PDB entry 5L5W | X-ray diffraction, 2.80 A resolution | chains H and Z of the 28 polymer chains in the assembly

# Chain H
Molecule: Proteasome subunit beta type-2
From: Saccharomyces cerevisiae (strain ATCC 204508 / S288c)
Notes: EC 3.4.25.1
UniProt: P25043 (PSB2_YEAST); residues 1-232 here correspond to UniProt positions 30-261 (UniProt number = residue number + 29)
Chain sequence (232 residues; row label = number of the first residue in the row):
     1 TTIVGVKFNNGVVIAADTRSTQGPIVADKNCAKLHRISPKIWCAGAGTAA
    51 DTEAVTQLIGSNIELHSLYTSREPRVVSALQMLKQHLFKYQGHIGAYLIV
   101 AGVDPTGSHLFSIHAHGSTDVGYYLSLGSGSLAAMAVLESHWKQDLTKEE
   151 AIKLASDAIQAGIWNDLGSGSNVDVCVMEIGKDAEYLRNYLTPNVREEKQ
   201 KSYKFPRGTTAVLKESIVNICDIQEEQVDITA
Unresolved in the structure: 227-232
Metal / ion sites: Mg2+ near Gln-91 (its only coordinating residue here)

# Chain Z
Molecule: Proteasome subunit beta type-6, Proteasome subunit beta type-1
From: Saccharomyces cerevisiae (strain ATCC 204508 / S288c)
Notes: EC 3.4.25.1
UniProt: chimeric construct of P23724, P20618: residues 1-96 from P23724 (PSB6_YEAST) positions 20-115 (UniProt number = residue number + 19); residues 97-111 from P20618 positions 124-138 (UniProt number = residue number + 27); residues 112-117 from P23724 (PSB6_YEAST) positions 131-136 (UniProt number = residue number + 19); residues 118-133 from P20618 positions 145-160 (UniProt number = residue number + 27); residues 134-222 from P23724 (PSB6_YEAST) positions 153-241 (UniProt number = residue number + 19)
Chain sequence (222 residues; row label = number of the first residue in the row):
     1 QFNPYGDNGGTILGIAGEDFAVLAGDTRNITDYSINSRYEPKVFDCGDNI
    51 VMSANGFAADGDALVKRFKNSVKWYHFDHNDKKLSINSAARNIQHLLYSR
   101 RFFPYYVYNIIAGLDEDGKGAVYSFDPVGSYQREQCRAGGAAASLIMPFL
   151 DNQVNFKNQYEPGTNGKVKKPLKYLSVEEVIKLVRDSFTSATERHIQVGD
   201 GLEILIVTKDGVRKEFYELKRD
Metal / ion sites: Mg2+: Thr-192, Val-198

# Chain H / chain Z interface
Pairs across the interface (58):
  Arg-19(H) / Ile-196(Z)
  Arg-19(H) / Asp-222(Z)  salt bridge
  Pro-24(H) / Arg-194(Z)
  Pro-24(H) / His-195(Z)
  Pro-24(H) / Ile-196(Z)  hydrogen bond (backbone-backbone)
  Ile-25(H) / Arg-194(Z)
  Ile-25(H) / His-195(Z)
  Val-26(H) / Glu-193(Z)
  Val-26(H) / Arg-194(Z)  hydrogen bond (backbone-side chain)
  Val-26(H) / Ile-196(Z)  hydrophobic
  Ala-27(H) / Arg-194(Z)  hydrogen bond (backbone-side chain)
  Lys-29(H) / Glu-193(Z)  salt bridge
  Lys-29(H) / Arg-194(Z)
  Ile-163(H) / Asp-222(Z)
  Trp-164(H) / Ile-35(Z)
  Trp-164(H) / Arg-38(Z)  hydrogen bond (backbone-side chain)
  Trp-164(H) / Arg-221(Z)
  Trp-164(H) / Asp-222(Z)
  Asn-165(H) / Tyr-33(Z)
  Asn-165(H) / Arg-38(Z)
  Asp-166(H) / Tyr-33(Z)
  Asp-166(H) / Asp-222(Z)
  Leu-167(H) / Ile-30(Z)  hydrophobic
  Leu-167(H) / Asp-32(Z)
  Leu-167(H) / Tyr-33(Z)  hydrogen bond (backbone-backbone)
  Leu-167(H) / Ile-35(Z)  hydrophobic
  Leu-167(H) / Ile-196(Z)
  Gly-168(H) / Tyr-33(Z)
  Ser-169(H) / Asp-222(Z)
  Gly-170(H) / Asp-222(Z)
  Ser-171(H) / Asp-222(Z)  hydrogen bond (backbone-side chain)
  Asn-194(H) / Lys-220(Z)  hydrogen bond (backbone-side chain)
  Asn-194(H) / Asp-222(Z)
  Arg-196(H) / Thr-189(Z)
  Arg-196(H) / Ser-190(Z)  hydrogen bond
  Arg-196(H) / Glu-193(Z)
  Glu-197(H) / Arg-185(Z)  salt bridge
  Lys-199(H) / Asp-186(Z)
  Gln-200(H) / Lys-182(Z)
  Gln-200(H) / Arg-185(Z)  hydrogen bond
  Gln-200(H) / Asp-186(Z)  hydrogen bond (backbone-side chain)
  Lys-201(H) / Glu-179(Z)
  Lys-201(H) / Asp-186(Z)
  Tyr-203(H) / Phe-149(Z)
  Tyr-203(H) / Gln-153(Z)
  Tyr-203(H) / Leu-183(Z)
  Tyr-203(H) / Asp-186(Z)  hydrogen bond
  Phe-205(H) / Asn-152(Z)
  Phe-205(H) / Gln-153(Z)
  Phe-205(H) / Gln-159(Z)
  Pro-206(H) / Pro-162(Z)  hydrophobic
  Arg-207(H) / Pro-162(Z)
  Gly-208(H) / Pro-162(Z)
  Thr-209(H) / Gln-159(Z)
  Thr-209(H) / Tyr-160(Z)  hydrogen bond (backbone-backbone)
  Thr-210(H) / Asn-165(Z)
  Ala-211(H) / Gly-166(Z)
  Val-212(H) / Asn-165(Z)
Other interface residues (no listed pair), chain H (33 interface residues in all): Thr-21, Gly-23, Asp-28
Other interface residues (no listed pair), chain Z (32 interface residues in all): Arg-28, Ser-34, Leu-145, Asn-158, Glu-161

# In short
33 residues of chain H face 32 of chain Z across their interface, with 12 hydrogen bonds and 3 salt bridges.
Polar contacts include Arg-19(H)/Asp-222(Z), Lys-29(H)/Glu-193(Z) and Glu-197(H)/Arg-185(Z). Thr-192(Z) and
Val-198(Z) coordinate Mg2+.
Chain H is Proteasome subunit beta type-2 and chain Z is Proteasome subunit beta type-6, Proteasome subunit
beta type-1, both from Saccharomyces cerevisiae (strain ATCC 204508 / S288c); the structure, Yeast 20S
proteasome with human beta5c (1-138) and human beta6 (97-111; 118-133), was determined by X-ray diffraction
(same publication as 5L52, 5L54, 5L55, 5L5A, 5L5B, 5L5D and 30 further entries).
